Entry 8YIE (X-ray diffraction, 1.70 A resolution); this record covers chains A and B.

Chain A (and B):
Name: Alpha-glucosidase
Organism: Arthrobacter globiformis
Notes: EC 3.2.1.20; chain B of this document is another copy of the same molecule, construct and numbering; everything in this record applies to it too
UniProt: D2YYD7 (D2YYD7_ARTGO); residue numbers follow UniProt; this construct covers 17-566
Chain sequence (550 residues; row label = number of the first residue in the row):
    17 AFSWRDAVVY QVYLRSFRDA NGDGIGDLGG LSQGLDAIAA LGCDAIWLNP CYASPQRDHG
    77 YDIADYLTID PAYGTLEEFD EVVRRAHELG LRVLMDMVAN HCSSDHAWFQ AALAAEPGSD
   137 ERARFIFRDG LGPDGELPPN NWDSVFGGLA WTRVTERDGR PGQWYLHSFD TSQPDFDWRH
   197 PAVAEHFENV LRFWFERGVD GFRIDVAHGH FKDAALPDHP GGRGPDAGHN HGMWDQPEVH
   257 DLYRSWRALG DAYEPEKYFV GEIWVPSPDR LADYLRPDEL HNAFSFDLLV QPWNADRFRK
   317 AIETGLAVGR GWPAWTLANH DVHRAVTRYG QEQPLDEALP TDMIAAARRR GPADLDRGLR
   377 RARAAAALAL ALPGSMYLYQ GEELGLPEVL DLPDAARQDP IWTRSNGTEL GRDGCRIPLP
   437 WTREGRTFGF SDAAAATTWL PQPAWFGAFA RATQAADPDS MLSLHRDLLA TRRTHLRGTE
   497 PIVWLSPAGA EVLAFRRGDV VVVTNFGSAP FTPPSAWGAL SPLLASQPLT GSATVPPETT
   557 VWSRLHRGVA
Disordered / not traced: 348-369, 449-452, 545-546 (chain B: 348-369, 544-549, 562-566)

Interface between chain A and chain B:
Contacting residue pairs - 18 pairs, chain A then chain B:
  Arg73(A) - Arg442(B)
  Arg73(A) - Asp448(B)  hydrogen bond (side chain-backbone)
  Thr187(A) - Arg442(B)
  Pro409(A) - Pro87(B)
  Pro409(A) - Thr91(B)
  Asp410(A) - Asn37(B)  hydrogen bond (backbone-side chain)
  Asp410(A) - Asp39(B)
  Asp410(A) - Pro87(B)  hydrogen bond (backbone-backbone)
  Ala411(A) - Asn37(B)  hydrogen bond (backbone-side chain)
  Ala411(A) - Pro87(B)  hydrogen bond (backbone-backbone)
  Ala411(A) - Ala88(B)
  Ala411(A) - Tyr89(B)
  Ala411(A) - Gly90(B)
  Arg413(A) - Asn37(B)  hydrogen bond (backbone-side chain)
  Gln414(A) - Asn37(B)
  Thr419(A) - Gly38(B)
  Thr419(A) - Asp39(B)
  Thr419(A) - Thr453(B)
Interface residues without a listed pair, chain A (12 interface residues in all): Pro71, Ser188, Ala412, Thr453
Interface residues without a listed pair, chain B (15 interface residues in all): Ala36, Asp43, Glu93, Ala450

In short:
Chain A and chain B form an interface of 12 and 15 residues respectively, with 6 hydrogen bonds. Polar pairs
include Arg73(A)-Asp448(B), Asp410(A)-Asn37(B) and Ala411(A)-Asn37(B).
Both chains are Alpha-glucosidase (Arthrobacter globiformis). Entry 8YIE (Crystal structure of GH13_30
alpha-glucosidase CmmB in complex with acarbose) was determined by X-ray diffraction, deposited together with
8YIF.
